PDB entry 2ZZD | X-ray diffraction, 1.78 A resolution | chains K and L of the 12 polymer chains in the assembly

[Chain K]
Name: Thiocyanate hydrolase subunit beta
Organism: Thiobacillus thioparus
Notes: EC 3.5.5.8
Reference sequence: O66186 (SCNB_THITI); residues 1-157 here = UniProt positions 1-157
Sequence (157 residues; each row starts with the number of its first residue):
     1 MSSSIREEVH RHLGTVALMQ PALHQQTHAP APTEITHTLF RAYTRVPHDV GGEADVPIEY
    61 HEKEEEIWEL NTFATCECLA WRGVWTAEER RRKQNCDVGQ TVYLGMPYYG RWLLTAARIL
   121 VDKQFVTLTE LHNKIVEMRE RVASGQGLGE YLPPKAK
Unresolved in the structure: 1-2, 155-157

[Chain L]
Name: Thiocyanate hydrolase subunit gamma
Organism: Thiobacillus thioparus
Notes: EC 3.5.5.8
Reference sequence: O66188 (SCNC_THITI); residues 1-243 here = UniProt positions 1-243
Sequence (243 residues; numbered 1 to 243; the number before each row is that of its first residue):
     1 MSADHDHDHD HDHDHKPAPM VEEVSDFEIL EMAVRELAIE KGLFSAEDHR VWKDYVHTLG
    61 PLPAARLVAK AWLDPEYKKL CIEDGVEASK AVGVNWVTSP PTQFGTPSDY CNLRVLADSP
   121 TLKHVVVCTL CSCYPRPILG QSPEWYRSPN YRRRLVRWPR QVLAEFGLQL PSEVQIRVAD
   181 SNQKTRYIVM PVRPEGTDGW TEDQLAEIVT RDCLIGVAVP KPGITVNAKR PVLKANRPVH
   241 HDH
Unresolved in the structure: 1-23, 240-243
Modified / non-standard residues: Cys131 (3-sulfinoalanine; CSD); Cys133 (3-sulfinoalanine; CSD)
Metal / ion sites: Co3+: Cys128, Cys131, Ser132, Cys133
Small-molecule neighbours: beta-D-fructofuranose (FRU): Glu83, Asp84, Asn112
Swiss-Prot annotation at these positions:
  - binding site (Co(3+)): Cys128, Cys131, Ser132, Cys133
  - modified residue: Cys131 (Cysteine sulfinic acid (-SO2H)), Cys133 (Cysteine sulfenic acid (-SOH))

[How chain K and chain L interact]
Residue-residue contacts (149):
  His48(K) - Thr129(L)
  His48(K) - Leu130(L)
  His48(K) - Arg152(L)  hydrogen bond (backbone-side chain)
  Asp49(K) - Leu130(L)
  Val50(K) - Thr129(L)
  Val50(K) - Arg152(L)
  Val50(K) - Arg153(L)
  Gly51(K) - Arg152(L)
  Gly52(K) - Arg153(L)  hydrogen bond (backbone-backbone)
  Gly52(K) - Val156(L)
  Gly52(K) - Arg157(L)  hydrogen bond (backbone-side chain)
  Glu53(K) - Arg153(L)  salt bridge
  Glu53(K) - Trp158(L)
  Ala54(K) - Trp158(L)  hydrophobic
  Asp55(K) - Asn150(L)  hydrogen bond
  Asp55(K) - Arg153(L)  salt bridge
  Asp55(K) - Arg154(L)
  Val56(K) - Asn150(L)  hydrogen bond (backbone-side chain)
  Val56(K) - Arg154(L)  hydrogen bond (backbone-side chain)
  Pro57(K) - Arg154(L)
  Pro57(K) - Glu165(L)
  Ile58(K) - Asn150(L)
  Glu59(K) - Pro231(L)
  Tyr60(K) - Trp145(L)  hydrophobic
  Tyr60(K) - Ser148(L)
  Tyr60(K) - Asn150(L)  hydrogen bond
  Tyr60(K) - Tyr151(L)
  Tyr60(K) - Arg154(L)  hydrogen bond
  Tyr60(K) - Phe166(L)  hydrophobic
  Tyr60(K) - Arg230(L)
  Tyr60(K) - Pro231(L)
  His61(K) - Glu144(L)
  His61(K) - Trp145(L)
  His61(K) - Pro231(L)
  His61(K) - Leu233(L)
  Glu62(K) - Pro143(L)
  Glu62(K) - Trp145(L)  hydrogen bond
  Glu62(K) - Arg211(L)  salt bridge
  Glu62(K) - Arg230(L)  salt bridge
  Glu62(K) - Pro231(L)  hydrogen bond (backbone-backbone)
  Glu62(K) - Val232(L)
  Glu62(K) - Leu233(L)  hydrogen bond (backbone-backbone)
  Lys63(K) - Glu144(L)
  Lys63(K) - Leu233(L)
  Glu64(K) - Leu233(L)  hydrogen bond (backbone-backbone)
  Glu64(K) - Lys234(L)
  Glu64(K) - Ala235(L)  hydrogen bond (side chain-backbone)
  Glu64(K) - Pro238(L)
  Glu65(K) - Gln141(L)
  Glu65(K) - Ala235(L)
  Glu65(K) - Pro238(L)
  Glu66(K) - Ala235(L)
  Glu66(K) - Asn236(L)  hydrogen bond (side chain-backbone)
  Glu66(K) - Arg237(L)  hydrogen bond (side chain-backbone)
  Ile67(K) - Arg237(L)  hydrogen bond (backbone-backbone)
  Ile67(K) - Pro238(L)
  Ile67(K) - Val239(L)
  Trp68(K) - Phe27(L)
  Trp68(K) - Glu28(L)
  Trp68(K) - Glu31(L)
  Leu70(K) - Val239(L)  hydrophobic
  Asn71(K) - Glu31(L)
  Asn71(K) - Arg35(L)
  Asn71(K) - His49(L)  hydrogen bond (backbone-side chain)
  Asn71(K) - Lys53(L)  hydrogen bond
  Thr72(K) - Glu31(L)
  Phe73(K) - Trp52(L)
  Phe73(K) - Val56(L)  hydrophobic
  Phe73(K) - Arg136(L)
  Phe73(K) - Gln141(L)
  Ala74(K) - His49(L)
  Ala74(K) - Trp52(L)
  Ala74(K) - Lys53(L)
  Thr75(K) - Phe44(L)
  Thr75(K) - His49(L)  hydrogen bond
  Glu77(K) - Trp52(L)
  Glu77(K) - Thr106(L)
  Glu77(K) - Pro107(L)
  Glu77(K) - Ser108(L)  hydrogen bond
  Cys78(K) - Phe44(L)  hydrophobic
  Cys78(K) - Asp48(L)  hydrogen bond (side chain-backbone)
  Cys78(K) - His49(L)
  Cys78(K) - Trp52(L)  hydrophobic
  Leu79(K) - Phe44(L)  hydrophobic
  Ala80(K) - Pro107(L)  hydrophobic
  Trp81(K) - Asp48(L)
  Trp81(K) - Trp52(L)  hydrophobic
  Trp81(K) - Thr102(L)
  Trp81(K) - Phe104(L)
  Trp81(K) - Pro107(L)
  Arg82(K) - Leu43(L)
  Arg82(K) - Phe44(L)
  Arg82(K) - Asp48(L)  salt bridge
  Ala87(K) - Pro107(L)
  Ala87(K) - Ser108(L)
  Ala87(K) - Tyr110(L)
  Glu88(K) - Tyr110(L)
  Arg90(K) - Ser108(L)  hydrogen bond
  Arg91(K) - Ser108(L)  hydrogen bond (side chain-backbone)
  Arg91(K) - Tyr110(L)  hydrogen bond
  Arg91(K) - Cys131(L)
  Arg91(K) - Cys133(L)
  Arg91(K) - Arg186(L)
  Asn95(K) - Cys131(L)
  Tyr103(K) - Leu130(L)
  Tyr103(K) - Arg152(L)  hydrogen bond
  Leu104(K) - Pro149(L)  hydrophobic
  Leu104(K) - Arg153(L)
  Met106(K) - Phe27(L)  hydrophobic
  Pro107(K) - Phe27(L)
  Tyr108(K) - Ser132(L)  hydrogen bond
  Tyr108(K) - Arg147(L)
  Tyr109(K) - Gln141(L)
  Tyr109(K) - Arg147(L)
  Gly110(K) - Phe27(L)
  Trp112(K) - Arg136(L)
  Leu113(K) - Phe27(L)
  Leu113(K) - Leu30(L)  hydrophobic
  Leu113(K) - Glu31(L)
  Leu114(K) - Leu30(L)  hydrophobic
  Ala117(K) - Val34(L)  hydrophobic
  Leu120(K) - Val34(L)
  Leu120(K) - Leu43(L)  hydrophobic
  Phe125(K) - Lys41(L)
  Phe125(K) - Leu43(L)  hydrophobic
  Val126(K) - Lys41(L)
  Glu130(K) - Lys41(L)  salt bridge
  Leu131(K) - Leu37(L)  hydrophobic
  Lys134(K) - Ala33(L)
  Lys134(K) - Glu36(L)  salt bridge
  Lys134(K) - Leu37(L)
  Lys134(K) - Glu40(L)  salt bridge
  Met138(K) - Ile29(L)
  Met138(K) - Met32(L)  hydrophobic
  Met138(K) - Ala33(L)
  Met138(K) - Glu36(L)
  Arg139(K) - Ile29(L)
  Arg141(K) - Met32(L)
  Arg141(K) - Glu36(L)  salt bridge
  Val142(K) - Val24(L)  hydrophobic
  Leu148(K) - Ile29(L)  hydrophobic
  Leu148(K) - Met32(L)  hydrophobic
  Gly149(K) - Met32(L)
  Glu150(K) - Lys53(L)  salt bridge
  Tyr151(K) - Glu28(L)
  Tyr151(K) - Glu31(L)  hydrogen bond
  Tyr151(K) - Met32(L)  hydrophobic
  Tyr151(K) - Arg237(L)  hydrogen bond (backbone-side chain)
  Leu152(K) - Val24(L)  hydrophobic
Other interface residues (no listed pair), chain K (68 interface residues in all): Val84, Ala116, Ile135, Glu137
Other interface residues (no listed pair), chain L (66 interface residues in all): Ala38, Val51, Pro101, Val162

[Overview]
The interface between chain K and chain L involves 68 residues on one side and 66 on the other, with 28
hydrogen bonds and 10 salt bridges. Polar pairs include Glu53(K)-Arg153(L), Asp55(K)-Arg153(L) and
Glu62(K)-Arg211(L). Bound to chain L: beta-D-fructofuranose.
Chain K is Thiocyanate hydrolase subunit beta and chain L is Thiocyanate hydrolase subunit gamma, both from
Thiobacillus thioparus; the structure, Recombinant thiocyanate hydrolase, air-oxidized form of holo-enzyme,
was determined by X-ray diffraction, deposited together with 2DXB and 2DXC.
